PDB entry 7LQK | X-ray diffraction, 2.10 A resolution | chain A

== Chain A ==
Protein: Na(+):neurotransmitter symporter (Snf family)
From: Aquifex aeolicus (strain VF5)
UniProt: O67854 (O67854_AQUAE); residues 1-513 here = UniProt positions 1-513
Sequence (519 residues; each row starts with the number of its first residue):
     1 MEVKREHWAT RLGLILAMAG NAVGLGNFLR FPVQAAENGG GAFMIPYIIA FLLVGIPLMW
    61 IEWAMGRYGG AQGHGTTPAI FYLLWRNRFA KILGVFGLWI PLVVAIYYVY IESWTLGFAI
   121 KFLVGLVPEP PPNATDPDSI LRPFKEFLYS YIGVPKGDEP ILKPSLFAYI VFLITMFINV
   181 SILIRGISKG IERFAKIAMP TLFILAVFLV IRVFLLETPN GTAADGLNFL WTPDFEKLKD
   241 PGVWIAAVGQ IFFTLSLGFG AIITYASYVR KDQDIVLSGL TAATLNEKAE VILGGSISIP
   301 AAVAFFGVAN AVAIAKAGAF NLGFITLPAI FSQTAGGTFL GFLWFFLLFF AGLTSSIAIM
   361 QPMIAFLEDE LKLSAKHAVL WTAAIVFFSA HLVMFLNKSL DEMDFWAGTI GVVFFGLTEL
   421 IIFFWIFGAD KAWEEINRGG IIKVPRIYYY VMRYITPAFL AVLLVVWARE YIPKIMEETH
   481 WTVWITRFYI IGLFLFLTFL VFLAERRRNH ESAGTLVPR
Unresolved in the structure: 1-4, 133-134, 512-519
Construct notes: engineered mutation Ala-375 (Arg in O67854); expression tag (514-519)
Metal / ion sites: Na+ site 1: Gly-20, Val-23, Ala-351, Thr-354, Ser-355; Na+ site 2: Ala-22, Asn-27, Thr-254, Asn-286 (together with alanine)
Residues lining bound ligands: alanine (ALA): Asn-21, Ala-22, Gly-24, Leu-25, Gly-26, Asn-27, Tyr-108, Phe-253, Thr-254, Leu-255, Ser-256, Ser-355, Ile-359
Reported in the primary citation:
  - contacts within the chain: Arg-5/Asp-369, Glu-6/Ile-187
  - conformationally variable residues: Lys-189

== Summary ==
Chain A binds alanine. Gly-20, Val-23, Ala-351, Thr-354 and Ser-355 form the Na+ site 1. The Na+ site 2 is
built by Ala-22, Asn-27, Thr-254 and Asn-286. From the paper: conformational variability at Lys-189; contacts
within the chain involving Arg-5, Asp-369 and Glu-6 among others.
Chain A is Na(+):neurotransmitter symporter (Snf family) (Aquifex aeolicus (strain VF5)); the structure,
Crystal structure of the R375A mutant of LeuT, was determined by X-ray diffraction (same publication as 7LQJ
and 7LQL).
